Entry 5YAQ (X-ray diffraction, 1.99 A resolution); this record covers chains B and D of the 4 polymer chains in the assembly.

Chain B (and D):
Name: Scyllo-inositol dehydrogenase with L-glucose dehydrogenase activity
Organism: Paracoccus laeviglucosivorans Nakamura 2015
Notes: chain D of this document is another copy of the same molecule, construct and numbering; everything in this record applies to it too
UniProtKB: K7ZP76 (K7ZP76_9RHOB); residues 1-372 here = UniProt positions 1-372
Sequence (380 residues; row label = number of the first residue in the row):
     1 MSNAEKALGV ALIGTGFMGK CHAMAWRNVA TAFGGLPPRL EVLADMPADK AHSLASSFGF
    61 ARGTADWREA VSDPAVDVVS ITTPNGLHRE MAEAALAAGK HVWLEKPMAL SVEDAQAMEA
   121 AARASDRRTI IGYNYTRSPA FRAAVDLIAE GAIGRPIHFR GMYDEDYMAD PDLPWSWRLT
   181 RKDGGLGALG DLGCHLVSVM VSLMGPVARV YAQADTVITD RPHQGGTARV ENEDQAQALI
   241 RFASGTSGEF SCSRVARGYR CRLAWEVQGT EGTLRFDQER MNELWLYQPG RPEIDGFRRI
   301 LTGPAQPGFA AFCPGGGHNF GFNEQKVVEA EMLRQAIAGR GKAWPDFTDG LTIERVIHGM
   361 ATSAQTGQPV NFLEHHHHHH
Unresolved in the structure: 1-6, 373-380 (chain D: 1-6, 171-174, 373-380)
Differences from the reference sequence: engineered mutation Ser72 (Asn in K7ZP76); expression tag (373-380)
Residues lining bound ligands:
  - Inosose (ISE; (2R,3S,4s,5R,6S)-2,3,4,5,6-pentahydroxycyclohexanone): Phe17, Lys106, Tyr135, Tyr163, Glu165, Tyr167, Arg178, Asp191, Leu192, His195, Cys261
  - NAD (nicotinamide-adenine-dinucleotide): Ile13, Gly14, Thr15, Gly16, Phe17, Met18, Gly19, Ala44, Asp45, Met46, Lys50, Trp67, Thr82, Thr83, Pro84, Asn85, Leu87, His88, Met91, Glu105, Lys106, Pro107, Gly132, Asn134, Tyr135, Trp177, Arg178, Asp191, His195, Phe322, Lys326
Reported in the primary citation:
  - binding site for Inosose: Lys106, Tyr135, Tyr163, Glu165, Arg178, Asp191, His195, His318
  - binding site for NAD: Arg178
  - mutagenesis - R178A (10-fold), H318A: decreased catalytic activity on scyllo-inositol
  - mutagenesis - K106A, D191A, H195A: abolished catalytic activity
  - mutagenesis - R178A (approximately 5-fold): increased catalytic activity on L-glucose
  - mutagenesis - H318A: abolished catalytic activity on L-glucose

How chain B and chain D interact:
Contacting residue pairs - 94 pairs, chain B then chain D:
  Ile157(B) - Val217(D)  hydrophobic
  Ile157(B) - Gln235(D)  hydrogen bond (backbone-side chain)
  Ile157(B) - Val255(D)  hydrophobic
  His158(B) - Gln235(D)
  His158(B) - Gln237(D)
  Arg160(B) - Met162(D)
  Arg160(B) - Asp164(D)  salt bridge
  Arg160(B) - Ser251(D)  hydrogen bond
  Arg160(B) - Arg262(D)
  Met162(B) - Arg160(D)
  Asp164(B) - Arg160(D)  salt bridge
  Asp164(B) - Gln268(D)  hydrogen bond
  Arg209(B) - Tyr211(D)
  Arg209(B) - Gln213(D)
  Tyr211(B) - Arg209(D)  hydrogen bond
  Tyr211(B) - Tyr211(D)  hydrophobic
  Tyr211(B) - Leu239(D)
  Gln213(B) - Arg209(D)  hydrogen bond
  Gln213(B) - Leu239(D)
  Gln213(B) - Ile240(D)  hydrogen bond (side chain-backbone)
  Gln213(B) - Arg241(D)
  Gln213(B) - Ser247(D)
  Gln213(B) - Gly248(D)  hydrogen bond (side chain-backbone)
  Ala214(B) - Arg241(D)  hydrogen bond (backbone-side chain)
  Asp215(B) - Arg241(D)  salt bridge
  Asp215(B) - Ser247(D)  hydrogen bond
  Val217(B) - Arg155(D)
  Val217(B) - Ile157(D)  hydrophobic
  Gln235(B) - Ile157(D)  hydrogen bond (side chain-backbone)
  Gln235(B) - His158(D)
  Gln235(B) - Ser247(D)  hydrogen bond
  Gln237(B) - His158(D)
  Gln237(B) - Leu239(D)
  Gln237(B) - Ser247(D)
  Gln237(B) - Glu249(D)
  Leu239(B) - Tyr211(D)
  Leu239(B) - Gln213(D)
  Leu239(B) - Gln237(D)
  Leu239(B) - Ala238(D)  hydrophobic
  Leu239(B) - Leu239(D)  hydrophobic
  Ile240(B) - Gln213(D)
  Arg241(B) - Gln213(D)
  Arg241(B) - Ala214(D)  hydrogen bond (side chain-backbone)
  Arg241(B) - Asp215(D)  salt bridge
  Ser247(B) - Gln213(D)
  Ser247(B) - Asp215(D)
  Ser247(B) - Gln235(D)  hydrogen bond
  Ser247(B) - Gln237(D)
  Gly248(B) - Gln213(D)
  Glu249(B) - Gln237(D)
  Glu249(B) - Phe250(D)
  Glu249(B) - Ser251(D)
  Phe250(B) - Glu249(D)
  Ser251(B) - Arg160(D)  hydrogen bond
  Ser251(B) - Glu249(D)
  Val255(B) - Ile157(D)  hydrophobic
  Ala256(B) - Gln268(D)
  Arg257(B) - Gly269(D)
  Arg257(B) - Thr270(D)  hydrogen bond (side chain-backbone)
  Arg257(B) - Glu271(D)  salt bridge
  Arg257(B) - Gly272(D)
  Arg257(B) - Thr273(D)  hydrogen bond (backbone-side chain)
  Arg257(B) - Tyr287(D)
  Arg257(B) - Pro289(D)
  Arg257(B) - Phe297(D)
  Gly258(B) - Tyr287(D)
  Gly258(B) - Phe297(D)
  Tyr259(B) - Glu266(D)  hydrogen bond
  Tyr259(B) - Gln268(D)
  Tyr259(B) - Arg275(D)  hydrogen bond
  Tyr259(B) - Phe297(D)
  Arg260(B) - Tyr287(D)  hydrogen bond
  Arg260(B) - Asp295(D)  salt bridge
  Arg262(B) - Arg160(D)
  Arg262(B) - Glu266(D)  salt bridge
  Glu266(B) - Tyr259(D)  hydrogen bond
  Glu266(B) - Arg262(D)  salt bridge
  Gln268(B) - Asp164(D)  hydrogen bond
  Gln268(B) - Ala256(D)
  Gln268(B) - Tyr259(D)
  Gly269(B) - Arg257(D)
  Thr270(B) - Arg257(D)  hydrogen bond (backbone-side chain)
  Glu271(B) - Arg257(D)  salt bridge
  Thr273(B) - Arg257(D)  hydrogen bond (side chain-backbone)
  Arg275(B) - Tyr259(D)  hydrogen bond
  Arg275(B) - Arg262(D)
  Tyr287(B) - Arg257(D)
  Tyr287(B) - Gly258(D)
  Tyr287(B) - Arg260(D)  hydrogen bond
  Pro289(B) - Arg257(D)
  Asp295(B) - Arg260(D)  salt bridge
  Phe297(B) - Arg257(D)
  Phe297(B) - Gly258(D)
  Phe297(B) - Tyr259(D)
Also at the interface, not in a pair above, chain B (45 interface residues in all): Asp166, Ala169, Ala212, Ala238, Gly272, Pro369
Also at the interface, not in a pair above, chain D (44 interface residues in all): Ala212, Pro369

In short:
The interface between chain B and chain D involves 45 residues on one side and 44 on the other; the contacts
include 25 hydrogen bonds and 10 salt bridges. Polar pairs include Arg160(B)-Asp164(D), Asp215(B)-Arg241(D)
and Arg257(B)-Glu271(D). The paper reports a binding site for Inosose at Lys106(B), Tyr135(B) and Tyr163(B)
among others; K106A, D191A and H195A of chain B abolish catalytic activity; 5 substitutions were tested in
all.
Both chains are Scyllo-inositol dehydrogenase with L-glucose dehydrogenase activity (Paracoccus
laeviglucosivorans Nakamura 2015). Entry 5YAQ (Crystal structure of scyllo-inositol dehydrogenase with
L-glucose dehydrogenase activity complexed with scyllo-inosose) was determined by X-ray diffraction together
with 5YA8, 5YAB and 5YAP from the same study.
